Entry 8EVV (X-ray diffraction, 2.05 A resolution); this record covers chains A and C.

Chain A (and C):
Molecule: D-alanine--D-alanine ligase A
Organism: Pseudomonas aeruginosa
Notes: EC 6.3.2.4; chain C of this document is another copy of the same molecule, construct and numbering; everything in this record applies to it too
UniProt: Q9HWI0 (DDLA_PSEAE); residues 1-346 here = UniProt positions 1-346
Sequence (347 residues; row label = number of the first residue in the row; numbering starts at 0):
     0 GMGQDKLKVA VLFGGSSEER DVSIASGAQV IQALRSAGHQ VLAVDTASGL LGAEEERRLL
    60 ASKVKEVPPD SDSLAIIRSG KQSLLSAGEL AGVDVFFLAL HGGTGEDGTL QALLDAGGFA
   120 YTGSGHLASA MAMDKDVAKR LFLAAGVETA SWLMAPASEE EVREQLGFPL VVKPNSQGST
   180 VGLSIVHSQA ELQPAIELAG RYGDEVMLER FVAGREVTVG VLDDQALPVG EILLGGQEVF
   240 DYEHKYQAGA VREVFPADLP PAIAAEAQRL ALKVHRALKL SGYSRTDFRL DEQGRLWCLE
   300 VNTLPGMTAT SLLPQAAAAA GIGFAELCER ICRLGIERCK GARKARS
Unresolved in the structure: 0-2, 79-81, 344-346 (chain C: 0-1, 67-86, 245-250, 342-346)
Construct notes: expression tag (0)
Curated features (UniProtKB/Swiss-Prot):
  - binding site (ATP): Gln164 to Thr217
  - binding site (Mg(2+)): Asp286, Glu299, Asn301

Chain A / chain C interface:
Residue-residue contacts (36; chain A residue first):
  Arg77(A) with Ala115(C), hydrogen bond (side chain-backbone); Gly116(C)
  Asp106(A) with His125(C)
  Thr108(A) with Ala111(C)
  His125(A) with Asp106(C); His125(C), hydrogen bond
  Leu126(A) with Ala129(C), hydrophobic; Met130(C); Asp133(C)
  Ala129(A) with His125(C); Leu126(C), hydrophobic
  Met130(A) with Leu126(C); Met130(C), hydrophobic; Val136(C), hydrophobic
  Asp133(A) with Leu126(C); Lys278(C), salt bridge
  Asp135(A) with Lys278(C), salt bridge
  Val136(A) with Met130(C), hydrophobic; Lys278(C)
  Arg139(A) with Ala276(C), hydrogen bond (side chain-backbone); Lys278(C)
  Leu140(A) with Arg139(C)
  Asn174(A) with Lys278(C)
  Glu204(A) with Lys278(C), salt bridge
  Ala276(A) with Arg139(C), hydrogen bond (backbone-side chain)
  Lys278(A) with Asp133(C), salt bridge; Asp135(C), salt bridge; Val136(C); Arg139(C); Asn174(C); Glu204(C), salt bridge
  Arg342(A) with Gly199(C); Arg200(C), hydrogen bond (side chain-backbone); Tyr201(C), hydrogen bond (side chain-backbone); Gly202(C), hydrogen bond (side chain-backbone); Asp203(C), salt bridge
Other interface residues (no listed pair), chain A (23 interface residues in all): Leu73, Gly107, Ala111, Leu112, Ala115, Ala143
Other interface residues (no listed pair), chain C (26 interface residues in all): Thr108, Leu112, Leu140, Ala143, Gln176

Overview:
23 residues of chain A face 26 of chain C across their interface; the contacts include 7 hydrogen bonds and 7
salt bridges. Polar pairs include Asp133(A)-Lys278(C), Asp135(A)-Lys278(C) and Glu204(A)-Lys278(C). UniProt
lists ATP-binding residues Gln164(A) and Thr217(A) and 3 Mg2+-binding residues on chain A.
Chain A and chain C are both D-alanine--D-alanine ligase A (Pseudomonas aeruginosa); the structure, Apo form
of DdlA from Pseudomonas aeruginosa PAO1, was determined by X-ray diffraction, deposited together with 8EVW,
8EVX and 8EVZ.
